1PRT - chains A and D of the 6 polymer chains in the assembly; structure by X-ray diffraction, 2.90 A resolution.

== Chain A ==
Name: Pertussis toxin (subunit S1)
Organism: Bordetella pertussis
UniProtKB: P04977 (TOX1_BORPE); residues 2-235 here correspond to UniProt positions 36-269 (UniProt number = residue number + 34)
Amino-acid sequence (234 residues; numbered 2 to 235; the number before each row is that of its first residue):
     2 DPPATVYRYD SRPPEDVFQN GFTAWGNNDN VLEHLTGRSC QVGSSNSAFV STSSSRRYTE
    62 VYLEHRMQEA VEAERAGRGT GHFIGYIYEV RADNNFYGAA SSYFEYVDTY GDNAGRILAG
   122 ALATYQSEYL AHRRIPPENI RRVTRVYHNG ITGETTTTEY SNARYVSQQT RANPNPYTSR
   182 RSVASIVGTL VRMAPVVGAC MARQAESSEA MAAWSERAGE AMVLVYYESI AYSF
Disordered / not traced: 211-220
Curated features (UniProtKB/Swiss-Prot):
  - active site: H35, E129
  - binding site (NAD(+)): W26
Disulfide bonds: C41-C201

== Chain D ==
Name: Pertussis toxin (subunit S4)
Organism: Bordetella pertussis
UniProtKB: P0A3R5 (TOX4_BORPE); residues 1-110 here correspond to UniProt positions 43-152 (UniProt number = residue number + 42)
Amino-acid sequence (110 residues; row label = number of the first residue in the row):
     1 DVPYVLVKTN MVVTSVAMKP YEVTPTRMLV CGIAAKLGAA ASSPDAHVPF CFGKDLKRPG
    61 SSPMEVMLRA VFMQQRPLRM FLGPKQLTFE GKPALELIRM VECSGKQDCP
Disulfide bonds: C31-C51, C103-C109

== Chain A / chain D interface ==
Pairs across the interface - 16 pairs, chain A then chain D:
  D113(A) - V12(D)
  D113(A) - T14(D)
  D113(A) - Q75(D)
  N114(A) - L37(D)
  N114(A) - Q75(D)
  G116(A) - Q75(D)
  R117(A) - M73(D)
  R117(A) - Q74(D)  hydrogen bond
  I118(A) - F72(D)  hydrophobic
  I118(A) - M73(D)
  I118(A) - Q75(D)
  L119(A) - M73(D)  hydrophobic
  V188(A) - Q74(D)  hydrogen bond (backbone-side chain)
  E229(A) - Q74(D)
  Y233(A) - R69(D)
  Y233(A) - M73(D)  hydrophobic
Also at the interface, not in a pair above, chain D (10 interface residues in all): A35, P77

== Overview ==
Chain A and chain D form an interface of 9 and 10 residues respectively, with 2 hydrogen bonds. Among the
polar pairs are R117(A)-Q74(D) and V188(A)-Q74(D). From UniProt: active-site residues H35(A) and E129(A) and
NAD+-binding residue W26(A) on chain A.
Chain A is Pertussis toxin (subunit S1) and chain D is Pertussis toxin (subunit S4), both from Bordetella
pertussis; the structure, The crystal structure of pertussis toxin, was determined by X-ray diffraction.
